Entry 5KGM (X-ray diffraction, 2.95 A resolution); this record covers chains A and B.

Chain A (and B):
Name: 2,3-bisphosphoglycerate-independent phosphoglycerate mutase
Organism: Caenorhabditis elegans
Notes: EC 5.4.2.12; fragment: isoform a; chain B of this document is another copy of the same molecule, construct and numbering; everything in this record applies to it too
UniProtKB: G5EFZ1 (GPMI_CAEEL); residue numbers follow UniProt; this construct covers 1-539
Amino-acid sequence (552 residues; numbered 1 to 552; the number before each row is that of its first residue):
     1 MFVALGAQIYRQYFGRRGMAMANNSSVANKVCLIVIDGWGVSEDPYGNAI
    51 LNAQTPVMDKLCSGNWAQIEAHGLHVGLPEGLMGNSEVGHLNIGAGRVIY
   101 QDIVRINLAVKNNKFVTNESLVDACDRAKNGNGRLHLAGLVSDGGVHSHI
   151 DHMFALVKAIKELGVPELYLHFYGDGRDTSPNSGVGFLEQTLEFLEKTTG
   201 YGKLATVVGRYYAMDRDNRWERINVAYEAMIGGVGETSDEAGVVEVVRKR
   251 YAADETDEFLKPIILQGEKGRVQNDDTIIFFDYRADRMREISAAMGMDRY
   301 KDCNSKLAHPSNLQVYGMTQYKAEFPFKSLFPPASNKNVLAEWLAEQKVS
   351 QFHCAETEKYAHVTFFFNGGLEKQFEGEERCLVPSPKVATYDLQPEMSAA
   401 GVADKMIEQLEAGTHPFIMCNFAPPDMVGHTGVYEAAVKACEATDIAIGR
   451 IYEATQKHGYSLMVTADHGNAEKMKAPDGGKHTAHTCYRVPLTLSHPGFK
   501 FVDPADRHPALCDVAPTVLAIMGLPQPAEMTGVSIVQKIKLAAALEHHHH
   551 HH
Disordered / not traced: 1-19, 197, 540-552 (chain B: 1-19, 197-198, 540-552)
Differences from the reference sequence: expression tag (540-552)
Metal / ion sites: Zn2+: Asp37, Ser86, Asp467, His468; Mn2+: Asp426, His430, His485
What the authors report for this chain:
  - Mn2+ coordination: Asp426, His430, His485
  - Zn2+ coordination: Asp37, Ser86, Asp467, His468
  - catalytic residues: Ser86
  - specificity-determining residues: Ala334 (proposed by the authors, not directly observed)

How chain A and chain B interact:
Pairs across the interface (29; chain A residue first):
  Asn85(A) - Lys387(B)
  Glu87(A) - Thr357(B)  hydrogen bond
  Glu87(A) - Pro384(B)
  Glu87(A) - Ser385(B)
  Glu87(A) - Lys387(B)  salt bridge
  Thr357(A) - Glu87(B)  hydrogen bond
  Glu358(A) - Glu358(B)
  Tyr360(A) - Glu372(B)  hydrogen bond
  Phe366(A) - Thr357(B)
  Phe366(A) - Leu382(B)  hydrophobic
  Glu372(A) - Tyr360(B)  hydrogen bond
  Glu372(A) - Gln374(B)
  Glu372(A) - Arg380(B)  salt bridge
  Gln374(A) - Glu372(B)
  Arg380(A) - Glu372(B)  salt bridge
  Leu382(A) - Phe365(B)  hydrophobic
  Leu382(A) - Phe366(B)  hydrophobic
  Lys387(A) - Asn85(B)
  Lys387(A) - Glu87(B)  salt bridge
  Ala389(A) - His430(B)  hydrogen bond (backbone-side chain)
  Ala389(A) - Thr483(B)
  Ala389(A) - Ala484(B)  hydrophobic
  Thr390(A) - His430(B)
  Glu408(A) - Arg289(B)  salt bridge
  His430(A) - Ala389(B)  hydrogen bond (side chain-backbone)
  His430(A) - Thr390(B)
  Thr483(A) - Ala389(B)
  Thr483(A) - Thr390(B)
  Ala484(A) - Ala389(B)  hydrophobic
Other interface residues (no listed pair), chain A (23 interface residues in all): His362, Phe365, Pro384, Ser385, Lys405, Glu411
Other interface residues (no listed pair), chain B (24 interface residues in all): Asn218, Lys322, Glu324, His362

In short:
The interface between chain A and chain B involves 23 residues on one side and 24 on the other, with 6
hydrogen bonds and 5 salt bridges. Among the polar pairs are Glu87(A)-Lys387(B), Glu372(A)-Arg380(B) and
Glu408(A)-Arg289(B). From the paper: the catalytic residue Ser86(A); Zn2+ coordination by Asp37(A), Ser86(A)
and Asp467(A) among others.
Both chains are 2,3-bisphosphoglycerate-independent phosphoglycerate mutase (Caenorhabditis elegans). Entry
5KGM (2.95A resolution structure of Apo independent phosphoglycerate mutase from C. elegans (monoclinic form))
was determined by X-ray diffraction (same publication as 5KGL and 5KGN).
